Entry 5VT0 (electron microscopy, 3.78 A resolution); this record covers chains H and I of the 7 polymer chains in the assembly.

[Chain H]
Molecule: DNA-directed RNA polymerase subunit alpha
Source organism: Escherichia coli (strain K12)
Notes: EC 2.7.7.6
Reference sequence: P0A7Z4 (RPOA_ECOLI); numbering as in UniProt (aligned over 1-234)
Chain sequence (238 residues; each row starts with the number of its first residue):
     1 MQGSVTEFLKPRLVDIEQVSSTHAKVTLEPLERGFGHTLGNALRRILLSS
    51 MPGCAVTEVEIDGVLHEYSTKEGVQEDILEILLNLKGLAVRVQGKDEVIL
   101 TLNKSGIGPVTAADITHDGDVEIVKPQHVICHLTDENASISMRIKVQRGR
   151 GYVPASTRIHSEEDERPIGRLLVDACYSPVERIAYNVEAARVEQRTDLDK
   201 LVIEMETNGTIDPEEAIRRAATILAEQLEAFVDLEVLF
Not modelled in the structure: 1-5, 159-170, 235-238
Differences from the reference sequence: expression tag (235-238)
UniProt features mapped onto this chain:
  - region: E162 to E165 (Required for interaction with Crp at class II promoters)

[Chain I]
Molecule: DNA-directed RNA polymerase subunit beta
Source organism: Escherichia coli (strain K12)
Notes: EC 2.7.7.6
Reference sequence: P0A8V2 (RPOB_ECOLI); residue numbers follow UniProt; this construct covers 1-1342
Chain sequence (1342 residues; row label = number of the first residue in the row):
     1 MVYSYTEKKRIRKDFGKRPQVLDVPYLLSIQLDSFQKFIEQDPEGQYGLE
    51 AAFRSVFPIQSYSGNSELQYVSYRLGEPVFDVQECQIRGVTYSAPLRVKL
   101 RLVIYEREAPEGTVKDIKEQEVYMGEIPLMTDNGTFVINGTERVIVSQLH
   151 RSPGVFFDSDKGKTHSSGKVLYNARIIPYRGSWLDFEFDPKDNLFVRIDR
   201 RRKLPATIILRALNYTTEQILDLFFEKVIFEIRDNKLQMELVPERLRGET
   251 ASFDIEANGKVYVEKGRRITARHIRQLEKDDVKLIEVPVEYIAGKVVAKD
   301 YIDESTGELICAANMELSLDLLAKLSQSGHKRIETLFTNDLDHGPYISET
   351 LRVDPTNDRLSALVEIYRMMRPGEPPTREAAESLFENLFFSEDRYDLSAV
   401 GRMKFNRSLLREEIEGSGILSKDDIIDVMKKLIDIRNGKGEVDDIDHLGN
   451 RRIRSVGEMAENQFRVGLVRVERAVKERLSLGDLDTLMPQDMINAKPISA
   501 AVKEFFGSSQLSQFMDQNNPLSEITHKRRISALGPGGLTRERAGFEVRDV
   551 HPTHYGRVCPIETPEGPNIGLINSLSVYAQTNEYGFLETPYRKVTDGVVT
   601 DEIHYLSAIEEGNYVIAQANSNLDEEGHFVEDLVTCRSKGESSLFSRDQV
   651 DYMDVSTQQVVSVGASLIPFLEHDDANRALMGANMQRQAVPTLRADKPLV
   701 GTGMERAVAVDSGVTAVAKRGGVVQYVDASRIVIKVNEDEMYPGEAGIDI
   751 YNLTKYTRSNQNTCINQMPCVSLGEPVERGDVLADGPSTDLGELALGQNM
   801 RVAFMPWNGYNFEDSILVSERVVQEDRFTTIHIQELACVSRDTKLGPEEI
   851 TADIPNVGEAALSKLDESGIVYIGAEVTGGDILVGKVTPKGETQLTPEEK
   901 LLRAIFGEKASDVKDSSLRVPNGVSGTVIDVQVFTRDGVEKDKRALEIEE
   951 MQLKQAKKDLSEELQILEAGLFSRIRAVLVAGGVEAEKLDKLPRDRWLEL
  1001 GLTDEEKQNQLEQLAEQYDELKHEFEKKLEAKRRKITQGDDLAPGVLKIV
  1051 KVYLAVKRRIQPGDKMAGRHGNKGVISKINPIEDMPYDENGTPVDIVLNP
  1101 LGVPSRMNIGQILETHLGMAAKGIGDKINAMLKQQQEVAKLREFIQRAYD
  1151 LGADVRQKVDLSTFSDEEVMRLAENLRKGMPIATPVFDGAKEAEIKELLK
  1201 LGDLPTSGQIRLYDGRTGEQFERPVTVGYMYMLKLNHLVDDKMHARSTGS
  1251 YSLVTQQPLGGKAQFGGQRFGEMEVWALEAYGAAYTLQEMLTVKSDDVNG
  1301 RTKMYKNIVDGNHQMEPGMPESFNVLLKEIRSLGINIELEDE
Not modelled in the structure: 1-2
UniProt features mapped onto this chain:
  - modified residue (N6-acetyllysine): K1022, K1200
Reported in the primary citation:
  - binding site for Escherichia coli 6S RNA derivative: R903

[Chain H / chain I interface]
Contacting residue pairs (7):
  R33(H) with E1083(I)
  G34(H) with E1083(I)
  H37(H) with R1216(I)
  N41(H) with R1216(I), hydrogen bond (side chain-backbone); T1217(I), hydrogen bond (side chain-backbone)
  R45(H) with T1217(I), hydrogen bond (side chain-backbone); E1219(I), salt bridge
Other interface residues (no listed pair), chain I (5 interface residues in all): G1218

[In short]
The chain H/chain I interface involves 5 residues from each chain, with 3 hydrogen bonds and 1 salt bridge.
Among the polar pairs are R45(H)-E1219(I), N41(H)-R1216(I) and N41(H)-T1217(I). The paper reports a binding
site for Escherichia coli 6S RNA derivative at R903(I).
Chain H is DNA-directed RNA polymerase subunit alpha and chain I is DNA-directed RNA polymerase subunit beta,
both from Escherichia coli (strain K12); the structure, Escherichia coli 6S RNA derivative in complex with
Escherichia coli RNA polymerase sigma70-holoenzyme, was determined by electron microscopy.
